PDB entry 8JTC | electron microscopy, 3.52 A resolution | chain A

# Chain A
Name: Synaptic vesicular amine transporter
Source organism: Homo sapiens
Reference sequence: Q05940 (VMAT2_HUMAN); residues 18-474 here = UniProt positions 18-474
Amino-acid sequence (457 residues; numbered 18 to 474; the number before each row is that of its first residue):
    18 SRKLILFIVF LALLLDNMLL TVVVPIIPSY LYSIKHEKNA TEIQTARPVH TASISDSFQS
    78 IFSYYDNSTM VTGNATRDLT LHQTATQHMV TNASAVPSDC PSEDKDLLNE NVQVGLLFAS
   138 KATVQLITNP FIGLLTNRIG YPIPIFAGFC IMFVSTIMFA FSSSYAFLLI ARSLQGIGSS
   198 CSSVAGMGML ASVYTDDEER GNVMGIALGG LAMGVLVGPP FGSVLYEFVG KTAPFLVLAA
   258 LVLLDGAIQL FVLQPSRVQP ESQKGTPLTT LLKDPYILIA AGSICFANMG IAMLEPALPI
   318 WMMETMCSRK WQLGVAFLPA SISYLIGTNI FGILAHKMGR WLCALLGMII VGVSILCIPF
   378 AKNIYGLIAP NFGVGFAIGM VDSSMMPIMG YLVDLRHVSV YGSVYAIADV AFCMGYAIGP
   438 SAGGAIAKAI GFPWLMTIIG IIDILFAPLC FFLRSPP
Not modelled in the structure: 55-120
Swiss-Prot annotation at these positions:
  - binding site (serotonin): Leu228, Val232, Asn305, Ile308, Glu312, Phe334, Tyr341, Asp399, Tyr433
  - glycosylation (N-linked (GlcNAc...) asparagine): Asn84, Asn91
  - natural variant: Pro387 (P387L: In PKDYS2)
  - mutagenesis: Asp33 (D33A: Abolishes dopamine uptake; D33N: Abolishes dopamine uptake. Abolishes serotonin uptake), Asn34 (N34A: Abolishes binding to reserpine. Reduces binding to dihydrotetrabenazine. Reduces serotonin uptake; N34D: Abolishes binding to dihydrotetrabenazine. Reduces serotonin uptake ...), Leu37 (L37A: Abolishes binding to dihydrotetrabenazine; L37F: Reduces sensitivity to tetrabenazine. Reduces fluorescent false neurotransmitter FFN206 uptake. Abolishes binding to dihydrotetrabenazine ...), Thr38 (T38A: Abolishes binding to dihydrotetrabenazine. Abolishes dopamine uptake), Val41 (V41A: Abolishes binding to dihydrotetrabenazine. Reduces dopamine uptake), Pro45 (P45A: Abolishes dopamine uptake), Glu127 (E127A: Reduces serotonin uptake), Phe135 (F135A: Abolishes binding to dihydrotetrabenazine. Reduces sensitivity to tetrabenazine. Abolishes FFN206 uptake. Abolishes binding to dihydrotetrabenazine. Abolishes serotonin uptake), Lys138 (K138A: Reduces dopamine uptake. Abolishes binding to dihydrotetrabenazine. Abolishes serotonin uptake), Arg189 (R189A: Abolishes binding to dihydrotetrabenazine. Abolishes serotonin uptake; R189K: Abolishes binding to dihydrotetrabenazine. Abolishes binding to tetrabenazine. Abolishes serotonin uptake ...), Ser196 (S196A: Reduces dopamine uptake), Met204 (M204A: Reduces dopamine uptake), 27 further mutagenesis entries in UniProt

# Summary
From UniProt: 9 serotonin-binding residues and 39 mutagenesis sites.
Chain A is Synaptic vesicular amine transporter (Homo sapiens); the structure, Human VMAT2 complex with
reserpine, was determined by electron microscopy (same publication as 8JSW, 8JT9 and 8JTA).
